Entry 7F67 (electron microscopy, 3.59 A resolution); this record covers chains E and I of the 18 polymer chains in the assembly.

== Chain E ==
Molecule: Translation initiation factor eIF-2B subunit gamma
From: Homo sapiens
UniProt: Q9NR50 (EI2BG_HUMAN); residue numbers follow UniProt; this construct covers 1-452
Amino-acid sequence (452 residues; each row starts with the number of its first residue):
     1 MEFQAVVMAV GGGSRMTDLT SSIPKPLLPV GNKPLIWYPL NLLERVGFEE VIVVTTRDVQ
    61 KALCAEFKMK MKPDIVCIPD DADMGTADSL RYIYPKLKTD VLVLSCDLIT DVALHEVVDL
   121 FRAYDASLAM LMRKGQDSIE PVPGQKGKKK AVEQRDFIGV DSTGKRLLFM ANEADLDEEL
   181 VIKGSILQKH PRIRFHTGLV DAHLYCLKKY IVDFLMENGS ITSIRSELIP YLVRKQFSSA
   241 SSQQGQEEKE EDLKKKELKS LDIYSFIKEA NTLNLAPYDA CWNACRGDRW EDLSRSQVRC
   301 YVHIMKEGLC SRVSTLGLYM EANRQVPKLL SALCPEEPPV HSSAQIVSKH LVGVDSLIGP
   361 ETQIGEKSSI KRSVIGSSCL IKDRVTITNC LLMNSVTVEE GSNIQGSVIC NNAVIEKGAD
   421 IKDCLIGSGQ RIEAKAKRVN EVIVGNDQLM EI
Disordered / not traced: 11-26, 137-154, 239-258, 296-452
Swiss-Prot annotation at these positions:
  - modified residue: M1 (N-acetylmethionine), S260 (Phosphoserine)
  - natural variant: L27 (L27Q: In VWM3), G47 (G47E: In VWM3), A87 (A87V: In VWM3), R225 (R225Q: In VWM3), I346 (I346T: In VWM3)

== Chain I ==
Molecule: Translation initiation factor eIF-2B subunit epsilon
From: Homo sapiens
UniProt: Q13144 (EI2BE_HUMAN); numbering as in UniProt (aligned over 1-721)
Amino-acid sequence (721 residues; numbered 1 to 721; the number before each row is that of its first residue):
     1 MAAPVVAPPG VVVSRANKRS GAGPGGSGGG GARGAEEEPP PPLQAVLVAD SFDRRFFPIS
    61 KDQPRVLLPL ANVALIDYTL EFLTATGVQE TFVFCCWKAA QIKEHLLKSK WCRPTSLNVV
   121 RIITSELYRS LGDVLRDVDA KALVRSDFLL VYGDVISNIN ITRALEEHRL RRKLEKNVSV
   181 MTMIFKESSP SHPTRCHEDN VVVAVDSTTN RVLHFQKTQG LRRFAFPLSL FQGSSDGVEV
   241 RYDLLDCHIS ICSPQVAQLF TDNFDYQTRD DFVRGLLVNE EILGNQIHMH VTAKEYGARV
   301 SNLHMYSAVC ADVIRRWVYP LTPEANFTDS TTQSCTHSRH NIYRGPEVSL GHGSILEENV
   361 LLGSGTVIGS NCFITNSVIG PGCHIGDNVV LDQTYLWQGV RVAAGAQIHQ SLLCDNAEVK
   421 ERVTLKPRSV LTSQVVVGPN ITLPEGSVIS LHPPDAEEDE DDGEFSDDSG ADQEKDKVKM
   481 KGYNPAEVGA AGKGYLWKAA GMNMEEEEEL QQNLWGLKIN MEEESESESE QSMDSEEPDS
   541 RGGSPQMDDI KVFQNEVLGT LQRGKEENIS CDNLVLEINS LKYAYNISLK EVMQVLSHVV
   601 LEFPLQQMDS PLDSSRYCAL LLPLLKAWSP VFRNYIKRAA DHLEALAAIE DFFLEHEALG
   661 ISMAKVLMAF YQLEILAEET ILSWFSQRDT TDKGQQLRKN QQLQRFIQWL KEAEEESSED
   721 D
Disordered / not traced: 1-39, 467-548, 689-691, 716-721
Swiss-Prot annotation at these positions:
  - modified residue: A2 (N-acetylalanine), R19 (Omega-N-methylarginine), S27 (Phosphoserine), S130 (Phosphoserine), T322 (Phosphothreonine), S450 (Phosphoserine), S466 (Phosphoserine), S469 (Phosphoserine), S532 (Phosphoserine), S540 (Phosphoserine), S544 (Phosphoserine), S717 (Phosphoserine)
  - cross-link (Glycyl lysine isopeptide (Lys-Gly)): K61 (interchain with G-Cter in ubiquitin), K103 (interchain with G-Cter in ubiquitin), K141 (interchain with G-Cter in ubiquitin), K217 (interchain with G-Cter in ubiquitin)
  - natural variant: D62 (D62V: In VWM5), L68 (L68S: In VWM5), V73 (V73G: In VWM5), A74 (A74T: In VWM5), T91 (T91A: In VWM5), L106 (L106F: In VWM5), R113 (R113C: In VWM5; R113H: In VWM5), R195 (R195C: In VWM5; R195H: In VWM5), R269 (R269G: In VWM5; R269Q: In VWM5), D270 (D270H: In VWM5), R299 (R299H: In VWM5), C310 (C310F: In VWM5), 9 further natural variant entries in UniProt

== Interface between chain E and chain I ==
Contacting residue pairs - 44 pairs, chain E then chain I:
  F157(E) - L228(I)  hydrophobic
  F157(E) - F231(I)  hydrophobic
  F157(E) - Q232(I)
  E173(E) - L228(I)
  E173(E) - Q232(I)  hydrogen bond
  E178(E) - P227(I)
  E178(E) - L228(I)  hydrogen bond (backbone-backbone)
  E179(E) - A225(I)
  E179(E) - F226(I)
  E179(E) - P227(I)
  E179(E) - L228(I)
  L180(E) - F224(I)
  L180(E) - A225(I)
  L180(E) - F226(I)  hydrogen bond (backbone-backbone)
  L180(E) - L228(I)
  V181(E) - R223(I)
  V181(E) - F224(I)
  I182(E) - R223(I)
  I182(E) - F224(I)  hydrogen bond (backbone-backbone)
  I182(E) - F226(I)  hydrophobic
  K183(E) - R222(I)
  G184(E) - R222(I)  hydrogen bond (backbone-backbone)
  L187(E) - F224(I)  hydrophobic
  L187(E) - Y242(I)  hydrophobic
  Q188(E) - P190(I)
  Q188(E) - Y242(I)
  P191(E) - P190(I)  hydrophobic
  P191(E) - R241(I)
  P191(E) - Y242(I)  hydrogen bond (backbone-backbone)
  P191(E) - D243(I)  hydrogen bond (backbone-backbone)
  R192(E) - E239(I)  salt bridge
  R192(E) - V240(I)
  R192(E) - R241(I)
  I193(E) - E239(I)
  I193(E) - V240(I)  hydrogen bond (backbone-backbone)
  R194(E) - D236(I)  hydrogen bond (side chain-backbone)
  R194(E) - G237(I)
  R194(E) - V238(I)
  F195(E) - F231(I)  hydrophobic
  F195(E) - G237(I)
  F195(E) - V238(I)  hydrogen bond (backbone-backbone)
  F195(E) - V240(I)  hydrophobic
  T197(E) - F231(I)
  T197(E) - S235(I)  hydrogen bond (side chain-backbone)
Also at the interface, not in a pair above, chain E (19 interface residues in all): R155, L176
Also at the interface, not in a pair above, chain I (22 interface residues in all): E187, S207, S229

== Summary ==
Chain E and chain I form an interface of 19 and 22 residues respectively, with 11 hydrogen bonds and 1 salt
bridge. Polar contacts include R192(E)-E239(I), E173(E)-Q232(I) and R194(E)-D236(I).
Chain E is Translation initiation factor eIF-2B subunit gamma and chain I is Translation initiation factor
eIF-2B subunit epsilon, both from Homo sapiens; the structure, eIF2B-SFSV NSs-2-eIF2, was determined by
electron microscopy, deposited together with 7F64, 7F66 and 7VLK.
